PDB entry 9KWV | X-ray diffraction, 0.99 A resolution | chain A

[Chain A]
Molecule: Copper-containing nitrite reductase
Source organism: Geobacillus thermodenitrificans (strain NG80-2)
Notes: EC 1.7.2.1
Reference sequence: A4IL26 (A4IL26_GEOTN); residues 2-323 here correspond to UniProt positions 31-352 (UniProt number = residue number + 29)
Amino-acid sequence (323 residues; numbered 1 to 323; the number before each row is that of its first residue):
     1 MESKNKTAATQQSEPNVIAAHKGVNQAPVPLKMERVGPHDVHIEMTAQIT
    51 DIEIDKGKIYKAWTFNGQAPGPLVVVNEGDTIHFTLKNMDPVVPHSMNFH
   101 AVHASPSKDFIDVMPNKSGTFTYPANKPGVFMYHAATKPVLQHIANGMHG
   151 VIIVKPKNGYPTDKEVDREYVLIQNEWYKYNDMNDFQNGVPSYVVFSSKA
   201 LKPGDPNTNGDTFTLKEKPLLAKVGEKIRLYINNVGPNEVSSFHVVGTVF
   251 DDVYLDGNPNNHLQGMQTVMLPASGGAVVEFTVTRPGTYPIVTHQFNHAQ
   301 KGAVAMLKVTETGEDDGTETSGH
Not modelled in the structure: 1-15, 316-323
Sequence notes: initiating methionine (1); engineered mutation Asn-98 (Asp127 in A4IL26), Ala-135 (Cys164 in A4IL26), Ala-136 (Gly165 in A4IL26)
Bound ions: Cu ion site 1 near His-39 (its only coordinating residue here); Cu ion site 2: His-42, Glu-53, His-83; Cu ion site 3: His-95, His-143, Met-148; Cu ion site 4: His-100, His-134, His-294 (together with chloride ion, nitrite ion); Cu ion site 5: His-103, Thr-248, Val-249; Cu ion site 6 near Asp-167 (its only coordinating residue here)
Ligand contacts: nitrite ion (NO2): Asn-98, His-100, His-134, His-244, Val-246, Val-292, His-294, Phe-296
From the paper describing this entry:
  - binding site for nitrite ion: Asn-98
  - conformationally variable residues (side-chain flip): Asn-98

[In short]
Ligands of chain A: nitrite ion. His-42, Glu-53 and His-83 form the Cu ion site 2. His-95, His-143 and Met-148
form the Cu ion site 3. From the paper: a binding site for nitrite ion at Asn-98; conformational variability
at Asn-98.
Chain A is Copper-containing nitrite reductase (Geobacillus thermodenitrificans (strain NG80-2)); the
structure, Structure of a D98N/C135A/G136A mutant copper-containing nitrite reductase in complex with nitrite,
was determined by X-ray diffraction (same publication as 9KVL, 9KVM, 9KWS, 9KWT and 9KWU).
